Entry 1ARO (X-ray diffraction, 2.80 A resolution); this record covers chains P and L.

[Chain P]
Molecule: T7 RNA polymerase
Source organism: Enterobacteria phage T7
Notes: EC 2.7.7.6
UniProtKB: P00573 (RPOL_BPT7); residues 1-883 here = UniProt positions 1-883
Sequence (883 residues; row label = number of the first residue in the row):
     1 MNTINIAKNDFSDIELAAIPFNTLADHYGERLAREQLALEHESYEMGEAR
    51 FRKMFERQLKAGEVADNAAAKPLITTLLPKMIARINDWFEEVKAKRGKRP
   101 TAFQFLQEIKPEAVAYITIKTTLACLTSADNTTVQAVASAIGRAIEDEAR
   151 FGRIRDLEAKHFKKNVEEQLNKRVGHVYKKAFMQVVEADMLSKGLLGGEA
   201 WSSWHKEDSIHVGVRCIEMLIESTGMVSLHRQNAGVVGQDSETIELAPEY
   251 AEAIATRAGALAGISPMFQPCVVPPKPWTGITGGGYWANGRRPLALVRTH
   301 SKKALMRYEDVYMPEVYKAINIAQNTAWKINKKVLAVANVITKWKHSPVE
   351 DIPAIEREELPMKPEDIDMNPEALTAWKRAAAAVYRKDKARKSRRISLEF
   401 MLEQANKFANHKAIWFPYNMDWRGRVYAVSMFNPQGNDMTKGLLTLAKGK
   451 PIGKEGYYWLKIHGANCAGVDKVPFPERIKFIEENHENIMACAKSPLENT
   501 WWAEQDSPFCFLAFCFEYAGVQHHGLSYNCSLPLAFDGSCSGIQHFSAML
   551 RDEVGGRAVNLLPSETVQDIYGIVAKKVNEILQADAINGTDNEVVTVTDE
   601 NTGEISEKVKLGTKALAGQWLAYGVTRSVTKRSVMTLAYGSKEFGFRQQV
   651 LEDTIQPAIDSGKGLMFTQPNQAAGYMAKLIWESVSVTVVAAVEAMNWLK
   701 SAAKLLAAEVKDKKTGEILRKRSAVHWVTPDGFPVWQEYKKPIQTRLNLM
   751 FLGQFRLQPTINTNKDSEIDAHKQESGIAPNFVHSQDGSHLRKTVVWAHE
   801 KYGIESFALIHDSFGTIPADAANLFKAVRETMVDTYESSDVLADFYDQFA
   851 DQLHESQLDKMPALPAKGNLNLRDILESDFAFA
Not modelled in the structure: 1-7, 60-72, 165-181, 234-240, 345-383, 590-611, 880-883
Sequence notes: conflict S347 (Cys in P00573); engineered mutation S723 (Cys in P00573), S839 (Cys in P00573)
Curated features (UniProtKB/Swiss-Prot):
  - active site: D537, K631, D812
  - mutagenesis: K172 (K172L/G: No change in activity), P563 (P563A/T: Inactivated), Y571 (Y571S: Inactivated), K631 (K631G: Partially inactivated; K631L: Partially inactivated; K631R: Partially inactivated), T636 (T636P: Inactivated), Y639 (Y639D: Inactivated), F646 (F646C: Inactivated)
Bound ions: Hg2+ site 1 near C125 (its only coordinating residue here); Hg2+ site 2 near M313 (its only coordinating residue here); Hg2+ site 3 near M401 (its only coordinating residue here); Hg2+ site 4: C467, C510; Hg2+ site 5 near C530 (its only coordinating residue here); Hg2+ site 6 near C540 (its only coordinating residue here)

[Chain L]
Molecule: T7 lysozyme
Source organism: Enterobacteria phage T7
Notes: EC 3.5.1.28
UniProtKB: P00806 (NAAA_BPT7); residues 1001-1150 here correspond to UniProt positions 1-150 (UniProt number = residue number - 1000)
Sequence (151 residues; row label = number of the first residue in the row):
  1000 MARVQFKQRESTDAIFVHCSATKPSQNVGVREIRQWHKEQGWLDVGYHFI
  1050 IKRDGTVEAGRDEMAVGSHAKGYNHNSIGVCLVGGIDDKGKFDANFTPAQ
  1100 MQSLRSLLVTLLAKYEGAVLRAHHEVAPKACPSFDLKRWWEKNELVTSDR
  1150 G
Not modelled in the structure: 1000-1001
Curated features (UniProtKB/Swiss-Prot):
  - binding site (Zn(2+)): H1123
Bound ions: Hg2+: C1018, C1130

[How chain P and chain L interact]
Contacting residue pairs (35):
  R307(P) with G1040(L), hydrogen bond (side chain-backbone); L1042(L)
  E309(P) with K1006(L), hydrogen bond (backbone-side chain)
  D310(P) with F1005(L); K1006(L), hydrogen bond (backbone-backbone); V1065(L)
  V311(P) with Q1004(L); L1042(L), hydrophobic
  Y312(P) with Q1004(L), hydrogen bond (backbone-backbone); F1005(L); K1006(L)
  E717(P) with S1024(L); Q1025(L); N1026(L), hydrogen bond (side chain-backbone)
  R720(P) with Q1034(L); K1037(L)
  K721(P) with E1038(L)
  S723(P) with E1038(L)
  A724(P) with K1037(L)
  H726(P) with L1042(L)
  V728(P) with R1002(L); V1003(L)
  P730(P) with R1002(L)
  W736(P) with K1037(L); G1040(L); W1041(L); L1042(L), hydrophobic
  D844(P) with R1002(L), salt bridge
  Q848(P) with R1002(L)
  A850(P) with R1030(L), hydrogen bond (backbone-side chain)
  D851(P) with R1033(L), salt bridge
  Q852(P) with K1037(L)
  L853(P) with R1030(L), hydrogen bond (backbone-side chain)
  E855(P) with R1030(L), salt bridge; E1031(L)
Also at the interface, not in a pair above, chain P (26 interface residues in all): K303, T729, P734, H854, D859
Also at the interface, not in a pair above, chain L (20 interface residues in all): V1027, G1066

[Summary]
The interface between chain P and chain L involves 26 residues on one side and 20 on the other, with 7
hydrogen bonds and 3 salt bridges. Polar pairs include D844(P)-R1002(L), D851(P)-R1033(L) and
E855(P)-R1030(L).
Here chain P is T7 RNA polymerase and chain L is T7 lysozyme, both from Enterobacteria phage T7. Entry 1ARO
(T7 RNA polymerase complexed with T7 lysozyme) was determined by X-ray diffraction.
